Entry 6Y9X (electron microscopy, 4.40 A resolution (low resolution: residue-level contacts below are approximate; hydrogen-bond / salt-bridge calls are withheld)); this record covers chains J and k of the 13 polymer chains in the assembly.

# Chain J
Molecule: Peptidyl-prolyl cis-trans isomerase A
Organism: Homo sapiens
Notes: EC 5.2.1.8
Reference sequence: P62937 (PPIA_HUMAN); residues 2-165 here = UniProt positions 2-165
Sequence (164 residues; numbered 2 to 165; the number before each row is that of its first residue):
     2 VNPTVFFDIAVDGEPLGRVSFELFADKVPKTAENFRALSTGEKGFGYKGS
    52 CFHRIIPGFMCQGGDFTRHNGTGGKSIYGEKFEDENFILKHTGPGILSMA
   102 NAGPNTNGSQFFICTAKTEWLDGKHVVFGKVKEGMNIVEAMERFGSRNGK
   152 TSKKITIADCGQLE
UniProt features mapped onto this chain:
  - modified residue: Val2 (N-acetylvaline), Lys28 (N6-acetyllysine), Lys44 (N6-acetyllysine), Lys76 (N6-acetyllysine), Ser77 (Phosphoserine), Lys82 (N6-acetyllysine), Thr93 (Phosphothreonine), Lys125 (N6-acetyllysine), Lys131 (N6-acetyllysine), Lys133 (N6-acetyllysine)
  - glycosylation: Asn108 (N-linked (GlcNAc...) asparagine)
  - cross-link (Glycyl lysine isopeptide (Lys-Gly)): Lys28 (interchain with G-Cter in SUMO2), Lys82 (interchain with G-Cter in SUMO2)
  - mutagenesis: Arg55 (R55A: Loss of peptidyl-prolyl cis-trans isomerase activity. No loss of its interaction with BSG/CD147 or its ability to induce leukocyte chemotaxis. No effect on its interaction with MAP3K5/ASK1 ...), Phe60 (F60A: Loss of ability to stimulate MAPK/ERK phosphorylation), Arg69 (R69A: No effect on peptidyl-prolyl cis-trans isomerase activity. Reduced interaction with BSG/CD147 and ability to induce leukocyte chemotaxis), His70 (H70A: No effect on peptidyl-prolyl cis-trans isomerase activity. Reduced interaction with BSG/CD147 and ability to induce leukocyte chemotaxis), Thr107 (T107A: No effect on peptidyl-prolyl cis-trans isomerase activity. Reduced interaction with BSG/CD147 and ability to induce leukocyte chemotaxis), Phe113 (F113A: Reduced ability to stimulate MAPK/ERK phosphorylation), Trp121 (W121A: 200-fold decrease of sensitivity to CsA. Reduced ability to stimulate MAPK/ERK phosphorylation; W121E: Loss of peptidyl-prolyl cis-trans isomerase activity ...), Lys125 (K125Q: Acetylation-mimetic mutant; no effect on its interaction with TARDBP; K125R: Loss of acetylation and interaction with TARDBP), His126 (H126A: Loss of peptidyl-prolyl cis-trans isomerase activity and interaction with HCV NS5A. Loss of ability to stimulate MAPK/ERK phosphorylation)

# Chain k
Molecule: Gag-Pol polyprotein
Organism: Human immunodeficiency virus 1
Notes: EC 3.4.23.16, 2.7.7.49, 2.7.7.7, 3.1.26.13, 3.1.13.2, 2.7.7.-, 3.1.-.-
Reference sequence: P0C6F2 (POL_HV1LW); residues 1-220 here correspond to UniProt positions 133-352 (UniProt number = residue number + 132)
Sequence (220 residues; each row starts with the number of its first residue):
     1 PIVQNIQGQMVHQAISPRTLNAWVKVVEEKAFSPEVIPMFSALSEGATPQ
    51 DLNTMLNTVGGHQAAMQMLKETINEEAAEWDRVHPVHAGPIAPGQMREPR
   101 GSDIAGTTSTLQEQIGWMTNNPPIPVGEIYKRWIILGLNKIVRMYSPTSI
   151 LDIRQGPKEPFRDYVDRFYKTLRAEQASQEVKNWMTETLLVQNANPDCKT
   201 ILKALGPAATLEEMMTACQG
UniProt features mapped onto this chain:
  - region: Asn57 to Gln95 (Interaction with human PPIA/CYPA and NUP153)
  - site: Gly89, Pro90 (Cis/trans isomerization of proline peptide bond)
Disulfide bonds: Cys198-Cys218

# Chain J / chain k interface
Pairs across the interface - 10 pairs, chain J then chain k:
  Thr41(J) - Pro122(k)
  Gly42(J) - Pro122(k)
  Gly42(J) - Pro123(k)
  Glu43(J) - Pro122(k)
  Glu43(J) - Pro123(k)
  Glu43(J) - Pro125(k)
  Lys44(J) - Pro125(k)
  Gly45(J) - Ile124(k)
  Gly45(J) - Pro125(k)
  Lys76(J) - His84(k)
Also at the interface, not in a pair above, chain J (7 interface residues in all): Phe46

# In short
Chain J and chain k form an interface of 7 and 5 residues respectively. Curated annotation (UniProt) lists 9
mutagenesis sites on chain J.
Here chain J is Peptidyl-prolyl cis-trans isomerase A (Homo sapiens) and chain k is Gag-Pol polyprotein (Human
immunodeficiency virus 1). Entry 6Y9X (Structure of the native full-length HIV-1 capsid protein in complex
with Cyclophilin A from helical assembly ...) was determined by electron microscopy, deposited together with
6Y9V, 6Y9W, 6Y9Y, 6Y9Z and 6ZDJ.
